Entry 6BCA (X-ray diffraction, 2.00 A resolution); this record covers chains F and B.

[Chain F]
Name: Transforming protein RhoA
From: Homo sapiens
UniProt: P61586 (RHOA_HUMAN); residue numbers follow UniProt; this construct covers 1-181
Sequence (185 residues; each row starts with the number of its first residue; numbers below 1 keep their minus sign (Gly-3 is residue -3)):
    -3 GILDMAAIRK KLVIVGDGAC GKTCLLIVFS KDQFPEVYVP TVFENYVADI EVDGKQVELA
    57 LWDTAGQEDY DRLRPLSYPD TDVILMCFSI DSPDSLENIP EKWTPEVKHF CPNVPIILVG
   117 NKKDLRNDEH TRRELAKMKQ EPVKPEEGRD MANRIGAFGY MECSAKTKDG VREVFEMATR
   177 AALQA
Disordered / not traced: -3 to 2
Sequence notes: expression tag (-3 to 0)
Metal / ion sites: Mg2+: Thr19, Thr37 (together with GTP-gamma-S)
Small-molecule neighbours: GTP-gamma-S (GSP; 5'-guanosine-diphosphate-monothiophosphate): Asp13, Gly14, Ala15, Cys16, Gly17, Lys18, Thr19, Cys20, Phe30, Tyr34, Val35, Pro36, Thr37, Thr60, Ala61, Gly62, Gln63, Lys118, Asp120, Leu121, Ser160, Ala161, Lys162

[Chain B]
Name: A-kinase anchor protein 13
From: Homo sapiens
UniProt: Q12802 (AKP13_HUMAN), isoform Q12802-4; residues 2193-2333 here correspond to UniProt positions 2173-2313 (UniProt number = residue number - 20)
Sequence (151 residues; numbered 2189 to 2339; the number before each row is that of its first residue):
  2189 GILDASYEKK VRLNEIYTKT DSKSIMRMKS GQMFAKEDLK RKKLVRDGSV FLKNAAGRLK
  2249 EVQAVLLTDI LVFLQEKDQK YIFASLDQKS TVISLKKLIV REVAHEEKGL FLISMGMTDP
  2309 EMVEVHASSK EERNSWIQII QDTINHHHHH H
Disordered / not traced: 2189-2194, 2305-2306, 2336-2339
Sequence notes: expression tag (2189-2192, 2334-2339)

[How chain F and chain B interact]
Residue-residue contacts (22):
  Val38(F) with Met2303(B), hydrophobic
  Phe39(F) with Arg2289(B), hydrogen bond (backbone-side chain); Phe2299(B), hydrophobic; Ile2301(B), hydrophobic
  Glu40(F) with Arg2289(B), salt bridge
  Asn41(F) with Glu2290(B), hydrogen bond (side chain-backbone); Val2291(B); Ala2292(B), hydrogen bond (side chain-backbone); Phe2299(B)
  Tyr42(F) with Ala2292(B), hydrophobic
  Val43(F) with Ala2292(B); His2293(B)
  Glu54(F) with His2293(B)
  Trp58(F) with Phe2299(B), hydrophobic; Met2310(B), hydrophobic
  Arg68(F) with Gly2304(B); Pro2308(B)
  Leu69(F) with Ile2301(B), hydrophobic; Met2303(B), hydrophobic; Pro2308(B), hydrophobic
  Leu72(F) with Ile2301(B), hydrophobic; Pro2308(B)
Also at the interface, not in a pair above, chain F (13 interface residues in all): Ala56, Asp76
Also at the interface, not in a pair above, chain B (15 interface residues in all): Ala2243, Ile2287, Asp2307, Glu2309

[Summary]
13 residues of chain F face 15 of chain B across their interface; the contacts include 3 hydrogen bonds and 1
salt bridge. Polar contacts include Glu40(F)-Arg2289(B), Phe39(F)-Arg2289(B) and Asn41(F)-Glu2290(B). Chain F
binds GTP-gamma-S. The Mg2+ site is built by Thr19(F) and Thr37(F).
Here chain F is Transforming protein RhoA and chain B is A-kinase anchor protein 13, both from Homo sapiens.
Entry 6BCA (A Complex between PH Domain of LbcRhoGEF (AKAP-Lbc) and Activated RhoA Bound to a GTP Analog) was
determined by X-ray diffraction, deposited together with 6BCB.
